PDB entry 1X08 | X-ray diffraction, 1.90 A resolution | chain A

# Chain A
Protein: Undecaprenyl pyrophosphate synthetase
From: Escherichia coli
Notes: EC 2.5.1.31
UniProt: P60472 (UPPS_ECOLI); residues 1-253 here = UniProt positions 1-253
Amino-acid sequence (253 residues; numbered 1 to 253; the number before each row is that of its first residue):
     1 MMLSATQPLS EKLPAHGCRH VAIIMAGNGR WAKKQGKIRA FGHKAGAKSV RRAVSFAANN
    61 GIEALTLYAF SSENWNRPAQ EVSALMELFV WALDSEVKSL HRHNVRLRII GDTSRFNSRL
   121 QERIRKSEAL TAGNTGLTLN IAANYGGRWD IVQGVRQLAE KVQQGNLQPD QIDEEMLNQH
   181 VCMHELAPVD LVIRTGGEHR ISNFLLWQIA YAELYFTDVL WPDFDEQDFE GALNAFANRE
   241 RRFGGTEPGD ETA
Unresolved in the structure: 1-12, 241-253
Sequence notes: engineered mutation Ala26 (Asp in P60472)
Residues lining bound ligands:
  - farnesyl thiopyrophosphate (FPS; S-[(2E,6E)-3,7,11-trimethyldodeca-2,6,10-trienyl] trihydrogen thiodiphosphate), molecule 1: Met25, Ala26, Gly27, Asn28, Gly29, Arg30, Arg39, His43, Gly46, Ala47, Val50, Tyr68, Ala69, Asn74, Arg77, Glu81, Leu85, Leu88, Phe89, Ala92, Trp221
  - farnesyl thiopyrophosphate (FPS), molecule 2: Ala47, Val50, Arg51, Val54, Ala92, Leu93, Glu96, Val97, Leu100, Leu107, Leu139, Ile141
  - 3-methylbut-3-enyl trihydrogen diphosphate (IPE): Ile24, Met25, Ala26, Tyr68, Ala69, Phe70, Ser71, Asn74, Arg194, Ser202
UniProt features mapped onto this chain:
  - active site: Asn74 (Proton acceptor)
  - binding site (substrate): Trp31, Arg39, His43, Ser71 to Glu73, Trp75, Arg77, Arg194, Arg200 to Ser202
  - binding site (Mg(2+)): His199, Glu213
  - binding site (isopentenyl diphosphate): Glu213
  - site: Ala69 (Required for continued chain elongation), Leu137 (Important for determining product length)
  - mutagenesis: Trp31 (W31F: Decrease in activity; reduced affinity for decaprenyl diphosphate substrate analog), His43 (H43A: Great decreases in the catalytic efficiency and the affinity for FPP and IPP), Ile62 (I62A: Formation predominantly of C(60) and C(65) polymers rather than the C(55) polymer), Ala69 (A69L: Produces shorter polymers), Ser71 (S71A: Decrease in activity), Glu73 (E73A: Slight decrease in activity), Asn74 (N74A: Decrease in activity), Trp75 (W75A/F: Decrease in activity; reduced affinity for decaprenyl diphosphate substrate analog), Arg77 (R77A: Decrease in activity), Glu81 (E81A: Slight decrease in activity), Trp91 (W91F: Decrease in affinity for IPP), His103 (H103A: No effect), 13 further mutagenesis entries in UniProt
From the paper describing this entry:
  - binding site for farnesyl thiopyrophosphate: Gly27, Asn28, His43
  - binding site for 3-methylbut-3-enyl trihydrogen diphosphate: Tyr68
  - mutagenesis - D26A: abolished binding to IPP
  - mutagenesis - D26A: unchanged binding to FsPP
  - mutagenesis - D26A (1000-fold), H43A (1000-fold), S71A, N74A, R77A: decreased catalytic activity (citing earlier work)
  - catalytic residues: Gly27, Asn28, His43, Ser71, Asn74, Arg77 (proposed by the authors, not directly observed)

# Overview
Bound to chain A: farnesyl thiopyrophosphate and 3-methylbut-3-enyl trihydrogen diphosphate. Curated
annotation (UniProt) lists active-site residue Asn74, 12 substrate-binding residues, Mg2+-binding residues
His199 and Glu213 and isopentenyl diphosphate-binding residue Glu213. From the paper: catalytic residues
Gly27, Asn28 and His43 among others; D26A, H43A and S71A, among others, reduce catalytic activity; 5
substitutions were tested in all.
Chain A is Undecaprenyl pyrophosphate synthetase (Escherichia coli); the structure, Crystal structure of D26A
mutant UPPs in complex with Mg, IPP and FsPP, was determined by X-ray diffraction together with 1X06, 1X07 and
1X09 from the same study.
